Entry 6WGE (electron microscopy, 3.90 A resolution); this record covers chains C and E of the 6 polymer chains in the assembly.

Chain C:
Molecule: Double-strand-break repair protein rad21 homolog
From: Homo sapiens
Reference sequence: O60216 (RAD21_HUMAN); residues 1-631 here = UniProt positions 1-631
Chain sequence (631 residues; numbered 1 to 631; the number before each row is that of its first residue):
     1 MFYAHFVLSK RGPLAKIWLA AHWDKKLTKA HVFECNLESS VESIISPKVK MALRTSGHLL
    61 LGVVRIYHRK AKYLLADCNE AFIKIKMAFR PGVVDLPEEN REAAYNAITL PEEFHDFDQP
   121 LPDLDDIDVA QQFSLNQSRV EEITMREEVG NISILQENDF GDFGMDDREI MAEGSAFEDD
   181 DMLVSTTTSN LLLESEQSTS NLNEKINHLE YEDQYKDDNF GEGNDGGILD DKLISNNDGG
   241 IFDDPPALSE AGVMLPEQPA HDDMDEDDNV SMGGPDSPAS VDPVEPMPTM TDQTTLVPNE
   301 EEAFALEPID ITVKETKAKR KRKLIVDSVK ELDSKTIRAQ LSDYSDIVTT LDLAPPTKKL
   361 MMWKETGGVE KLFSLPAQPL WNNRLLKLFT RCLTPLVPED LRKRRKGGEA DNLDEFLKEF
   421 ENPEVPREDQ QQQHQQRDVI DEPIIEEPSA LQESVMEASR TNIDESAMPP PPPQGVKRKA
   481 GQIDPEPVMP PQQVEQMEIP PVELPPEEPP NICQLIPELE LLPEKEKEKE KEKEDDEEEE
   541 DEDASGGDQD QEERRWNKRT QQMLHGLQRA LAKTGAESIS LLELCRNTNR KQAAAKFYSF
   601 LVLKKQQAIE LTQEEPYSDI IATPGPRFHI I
Not modelled in the structure: 1-9, 93-153, 172-557, 631
Differences from the reference sequence: engineered mutation Ala-172 (Arg in O60216), Ala-279 (Asp in O60216), Ala-450 (Arg in O60216)
Curated features (UniProtKB/Swiss-Prot):
  - region: Ile-154 to Met-171 (Interaction with NIPBL)
  - modified residue: Ser-46 (Phosphoserine), Ser-153 (Phosphoserine), Ser-175 (Phosphoserine), Ser-249 (Phosphoserine), Thr-394 (Phosphothreonine), Ser-454 (Phosphoserine), Ser-545 (Phosphoserine), Thr-623 (Phosphothreonine)
  - cross-link (Glycyl lysine isopeptide (Lys-Gly)): Lys-48 (interchain with G-Cter in SUMO2), Lys-216 (interchain with G-Cter in SUMO2), Lys-418 (interchain with G-Cter in SUMO2)

Chain E:
Molecule: Nipped-B-like protein
From: Homo sapiens
Reference sequence: Q6KC79 (NIPBL_HUMAN); residue numbers follow UniProt; this construct covers 1163-2804
Chain sequence (1642 residues; each row starts with the number of its first residue):
  1163 PSLSEVARKM KKKEKQKKRK AYEPKLTPEE MMDSSTFKRF TASIENILDN LEDMDFTAFG
  1223 DDDEIPQELL LGKHQLNELG SESAKIKAMG IMDKLSTDKT VKVLNILEKN IQDGSKLSTL
  1283 LNHNNDTEEE ERLWRDLIME RVTKSADACL TTINIMTSPN MPKAVYIEDV IERVIQYTKF
  1343 HLQNTLYPQY DPVYRLDPHG GGLLSSKAKR AKCSTHKQRV IVMLYNKVCD IVSSLSELLE
  1403 IQLLTDTTIL QVSSMGITPF FVENVSELQL CAIKLVTAVF SRYEKHRQLI LEEIFTSLAR
  1463 LPTSKRSLRN FRLNSSDMDG EPMYIQMVTA LVLQLIQCVV HLPSSEKDSN AEEDSNKKID
  1523 QDVVITNSYE TAMRTAQNFL SIFLKKCGSK QGEEDYRPLF ENFVQDLLST VNKPEWPAAE
  1583 LLLSLLGRLL VHQFSNKSTE MALRVASLDY LGTVAARLRK DAVTSKMDQG SIERILKQVS
  1643 GGEDEIQQLQ KALLDYLDEN TETDPSLVFS RKFYIAQWFR DTTLETEKAM KSQKDEESSE
  1703 GTHHAKEIET TGQIMHRAEN RKKFLRSIIK TTPSQFSTLK MNSDTVDYDD ACLIVRYLAS
  1763 MRPFAQSFDI YLTQILRVLG ENAIAVRTKA MKCLSEVVAV DPSILARLDM QRGVHGRLMD
  1823 NSTSVREAAV ELLGRFVLCR PQLAEQYYDM LIERILDTGI SVRKRVIKIL RDICIEQPTF
  1883 PKITEMCVKM IRRVNDEEGI KKLVNETFQK LWFTPTPHND KEAMTRKILN ITDVVAACRD
  1943 TGYDWFEQLL QNLLKSEEDS SYKPVKKACT QLVDNLVEHI LKYEESLADS DNKGVNSGRL
  2003 VACITTLFLF SKIRPQLMVK HAMTMQPYLT TKCSTQNDFM VICNVAKILE LVVPLMEHPS
  2063 ETFLATIEED LMKLIIKYGM TVVQHCVSCL GAVVNKVTQN FKFVWACFNR YYGAISKLKS
  2123 QHQEDPNNTS LLTNKPALLR SLFTVGALCR HFDFDLEDFK GNSKVNIKDK VLELLMYFTK
  2183 HSDEEVQTKA IIGLGFAFIQ HPSLMFEQEV KNLYNNILSD KNSSVNLKIQ VLKNLQTYLQ
  2243 EEDTRMQQAD RDWKKVAKQE DLKEMGDVSS GMSSSIMQLY LKQVLEAFFH TQSSVRHFAL
  2303 NVIALTLNQG LIHPVQCVPY LIAMGTDPEP AMRNKADQQL VEIDKKYAGF IHMKAVAGMK
  2363 MSYQVQQAIN TCLKDPVRGF RQDESSSALC SHLYSMIRGN RQHRRAFLIS LLNLFDDTAK
  2423 TDVTMLLYIA DNLACFPYQT QEEPLFIMHH IDITLSVSGS NLLQSFKESM VKDKRKERKS
  2483 SPSKENESSD SEEEVSRPRK SRKRVDSDSD SDSEDDINSV MKCLPENSAP LIEFANVSQG
  2543 ILLLLMLKQH LKNLCGFSDS KIQKYSPSES AKVYDKAINR KTGVHFHPKQ TLDFLRSDMA
  2603 NSKITEEVKR SIVKQYLDFK LLMEHLDPDE EEEEGEVSAS TNARNKAITS LLGGGSPKNN
  2663 TAAETEDDES DGEDRGGGTS GSLRRSKRNS DSTELAAQMN ESVDVMDVIA ICCPKYKDRP
  2723 QIARVVQKTS SGFSVQWMAG SYSGSWTEAK RRDGRKLVPW VDTIKESDII YKKIALTSAN
  2783 KLTNKVVQTL RSLYAAKDGT SS
Not modelled in the structure: 1163-1192, 1217-1230, 1281-1292, 1358-1379, 1476-1483, 1506-1523, 1630-1645, 1691-1707, 1730-1745, 1988-1997, 2373-2388, 2472-2532, 2629-2804
Curated features (UniProtKB/Swiss-Prot):
  - modified residue: Thr-1189 (Phosphothreonine), Ser-1197 (Phosphoserine), Ser-2493 (Phosphoserine), Ser-2509 (Phosphoserine), Ser-2511 (Phosphoserine), Ser-2513 (Phosphoserine), Ser-2515 (Phosphoserine), Ser-2652 (Phosphoserine), Ser-2658 (Phosphoserine), Thr-2667 (Phosphothreonine), Ser-2672 (Phosphoserine)

How chain C and chain E interact:
Contacting residue pairs (31; chain C residue first):
  Tyr-73(C) with Glu-1555(E), hydrogen bond
  Lys-84(C) with Thr-1458(E)
  Phe-89(C) with Leu-1412(E), hydrophobic; His-1448(E); Leu-1451(E), hydrophobic
  Gln-156(C) with Arg-1819(E)
  Glu-157(C) with Glu-1783(E); Arg-1789(E), salt bridge; Asp-1822(E); Asn-1823(E)
  Asn-158(C) with Gly-1818(E); Arg-1819(E); Met-1821(E)
  Asp-159(C) with Met-1821(E); Asn-1823(E)
  Phe-160(C) with Ser-2389(E)
  Met-165(C) with Arg-1828(E); Arg-1856(E); Leu-1858(E); Asp-1859(E); Thr-1860(E)
  Asp-166(C) with Glu-1855(E); Leu-1858(E)
  Asp-167(C) with Leu-1858(E); Asp-1859(E); Thr-1860(E)
  Arg-168(C) with Asn-2336(E); His-2394(E)
  Glu-169(C) with Asn-2336(E)
  Ile-170(C) with Trp-1947(E), hydrophobic; Gln-2340(E)
Also at the interface, not in a pair above, chain C (23 interface residues in all): Lys-72, Met-87, Pro-91, Ile-154, Leu-155, Asp-162, Phe-163, Gly-164, Met-171
Also at the interface, not in a pair above, chain E (32 interface residues in all): Asp-1408, Lys-1447, Glu-1454, Gly-1782, Arg-1814, Arg-1865, Arg-1895, Thr-1943, Pro-2439

Overview:
23 residues of chain C and 32 residues of chain E are in contact, with 1 hydrogen bond and 1 salt bridge.
Among the polar pairs are Glu-157(C)/Arg-1789(E) and Tyr-73(C)/Glu-1555(E).
Here chain C is Double-strand-break repair protein rad21 homolog and chain E is Nipped-B-like protein, both
from Homo sapiens. Entry 6WGE (Cryo-EM structure of human Cohesin-NIPBL-DNA complex without STAG1) was
determined by electron microscopy, deposited together with 6WG3 and 6WG6.
